Entry 6R1U (electron microscopy, 4.36 A resolution (low resolution: residue-level contacts below are approximate; hydrogen-bond / salt-bridge calls are withheld)); this record covers chains H and J of the 13 polymer chains in the assembly.

[Chain H]
Name: Histone H2B 1.1
Source organism: Xenopus laevis
UniProt: P02281 (H2B11_XENLA); residues 1-122 here correspond to UniProt positions 5-126 (UniProt number = residue number + 4)
Amino-acid sequence (122 residues; row label = number of the first residue in the row):
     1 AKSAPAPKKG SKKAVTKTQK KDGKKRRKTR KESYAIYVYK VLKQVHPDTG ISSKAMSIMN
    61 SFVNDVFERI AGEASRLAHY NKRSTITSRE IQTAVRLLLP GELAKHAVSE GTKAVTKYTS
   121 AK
Unresolved in the structure: 1-23, 122
Differences from the reference sequence: conflict Thr29 (Ser33 in P02281)
UniProt features mapped onto this chain:
  - modified residue: Lys2 (N6-acetyllysine), Lys9 (N6-acetyllysine), Ser11 (Phosphoserine), Lys12 (N6-acetyllysine), Lys17 (N6-acetyllysine)
  - glycosylation: Ser109 (O-linked (GlcNAc) serine)
  - cross-link: Lys117 (Glycyl lysine isopeptide (Lys-Gly) (interchain with G-Cter in ubiquitin))

[Chain J]
Molecule: 147-nt DNA strand
Sequence (147 nucleotides; numbered -73 to 73; the number before each row is that of its first residue; numbers below 1 keep their minus sign (DA-73 is residue -73)):
   -73 ATCGAGAATC CCGGTGCCGA GGCCGCTCAA TTGGTCGTAG ACAGCTCTAG CACCGCTTAA
   -13 ACGCACGTAC GCGCTGTCCC CCGCGTTTTA ACCGCCAAGG GGATTACTCC CTAGTCTCCA
    47 GGCACGTGTC AGATATATAC ATCCGAT

[How chain H and chain J interact]
Contacting residue pairs - 19 pairs, chain H then chain J:
  Arg26(H) - DT31(J)
  Arg27(H) - DT31(J)
  Thr29(H) - DT30(J)
  Arg30(H) - DT-47(J)
  Arg30(H) - DC-46(J)
  Arg30(H) - DA-45(J)
  Tyr39(H) - DG-53(J)
  Tyr39(H) - DG-52(J)
  Gly50(H) - DG-53(J)
  Ile51(H) - DA-54(J)
  Ile51(H) - DG-53(J)
  Ser53(H) - DA-54(J)
  Lys82(H) - DG-34(J)
  Arg83(H) - DG-34(J)
  Arg83(H) - DA-33(J)
  Ser84(H) - DA-35(J)
  Ser84(H) - DG-34(J)
  Thr85(H) - DA-35(J)
  Thr85(H) - DG-34(J)
Other interface residues (no listed pair), chain H (14 interface residues in all): Lys28, Ser52
Other interface residues (no listed pair), chain J (12 interface residues in all): DA29

[Overview]
14 residues of chain H and 12 residues of chain J are in contact.
Here chain H is Histone H2B 1.1 (Xenopus laevis) and chain J is a 147-nt DNA strand. Entry 6R1U (Structure of
LSD2/NPAC-linker/nucleosome core particle complex: Class 2) was determined by electron microscopy together
with 6R1T and 6R25 from the same study.
